PDB entry 3KXB | X-ray diffraction, 3.20 A resolution | chains H and J of the 10 polymer chains in the assembly

[Chain H]
Protein: Histone H2B 1.1
Source organism: Xenopus laevis
Reference sequence: P02281 (H2B11_XENLA); residues 1-122 here correspond to UniProt positions 5-126 (UniProt number = residue number + 4)
Chain sequence (122 residues; each row starts with the number of its first residue):
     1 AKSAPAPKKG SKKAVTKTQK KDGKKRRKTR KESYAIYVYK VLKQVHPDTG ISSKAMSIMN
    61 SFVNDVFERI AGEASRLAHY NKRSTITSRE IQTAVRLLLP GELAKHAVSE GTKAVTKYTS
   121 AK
Unresolved in the structure: 1-26, 122
Construct notes: engineered mutation Thr29 (Ser33 in P02281)
UniProt features mapped onto this chain:
  - modified residue: Lys2 (N6-acetyllysine), Lys9 (N6-acetyllysine), Ser11 (Phosphoserine), Lys12 (N6-acetyllysine), Lys17 (N6-acetyllysine)
  - glycosylation: Ser109 (O-linked (GlcNAc) serine)
  - cross-link: Lys117 (Glycyl lysine isopeptide (Lys-Gly) (interchain with G-Cter in ubiquitin))

[Chain J]
Molecule: Palindromic 146 bp DNA repeat 8/9 from human x-chromosome alpha satellite DNA
Sequence (146 nucleotides; row label = number of the first residue in the row):
   147 ATCAATATCC ACCTGCAGAT TCTACCAAAA GTGTATTTGG AAACTGCTCC ATCAAAAGGC
   207 ATGTTCAGCG GAATTCCGCT GAACATGCCT TTTGATGGAG CAGTTTCCAA ATACACTTTT
   267 GGTAGAATCT GCAGGTGGAT ATTGAT

[How chain H and chain J interact]
Residue-residue contacts - 17 pairs, chain H then chain J:
  Arg27(H) with DG249(J), phosphate contact; DT250(J), phosphate contact
  Lys28(H) with DA173(J), sugar contact; DG249(J), phosphate contact
  Thr29(H) with DA248(J), phosphate contact; DG249(J), hydrogen bond to the phosphate
  Arg30(H) with DA174(J), phosphate contact
  Glu32(H) with DA175(J), phosphate contact
  Tyr39(H) with DT166(J), hydrogen bond to the phosphate
  Ser52(H) with DA165(J), phosphate contact
  Ser53(H) with DA165(J), hydrogen bond to the phosphate
  Arg83(H) with DG186(J), phosphate contact; DA187(J), salt bridge to the phosphate
  Ser84(H) with DG185(J), sugar contact; DG186(J), hydrogen bond to the phosphate
  Thr85(H) with DG185(J), phosphate contact; DG186(J), hydrogen bond to the phosphate
Also at the interface, not in a pair above, chain H (14 interface residues in all): Gly50, Ile51, Lys82

[Summary]
14 residues of chain H face 11 of chain J across their interface, with 5 hydrogen bonds and 1 salt bridge.
Among the polar pairs are Thr29(H)-DG249(J), Tyr39(H)-DT166(J) and Ser53(H)-DA165(J).
Chain H is Histone H2B 1.1 (Xenopus laevis) and chain J is Palindromic 146 bp DNA repeat 8/9 from human
x-chromosome alpha satellite DNA; the structure, Structural characterization of H3K56Q nucleosomes and
nucleosomal arrays, was determined by X-ray diffraction, deposited together with 3KWQ.
